1FZ3 - chains A and D of the 6 polymer chains in the assembly; structure by X-ray diffraction, 2.03 A resolution.

== Chain A ==
Molecule: Methane monooxygenase component A, alpha chain
Source organism: Methylococcus capsulatus
Notes: EC 1.14.13.25
UniProt: P22869 (MEMA_METCA); residues 1-527 here = UniProt positions 1-527
Chain sequence (527 residues; row label = number of the first residue in the row):
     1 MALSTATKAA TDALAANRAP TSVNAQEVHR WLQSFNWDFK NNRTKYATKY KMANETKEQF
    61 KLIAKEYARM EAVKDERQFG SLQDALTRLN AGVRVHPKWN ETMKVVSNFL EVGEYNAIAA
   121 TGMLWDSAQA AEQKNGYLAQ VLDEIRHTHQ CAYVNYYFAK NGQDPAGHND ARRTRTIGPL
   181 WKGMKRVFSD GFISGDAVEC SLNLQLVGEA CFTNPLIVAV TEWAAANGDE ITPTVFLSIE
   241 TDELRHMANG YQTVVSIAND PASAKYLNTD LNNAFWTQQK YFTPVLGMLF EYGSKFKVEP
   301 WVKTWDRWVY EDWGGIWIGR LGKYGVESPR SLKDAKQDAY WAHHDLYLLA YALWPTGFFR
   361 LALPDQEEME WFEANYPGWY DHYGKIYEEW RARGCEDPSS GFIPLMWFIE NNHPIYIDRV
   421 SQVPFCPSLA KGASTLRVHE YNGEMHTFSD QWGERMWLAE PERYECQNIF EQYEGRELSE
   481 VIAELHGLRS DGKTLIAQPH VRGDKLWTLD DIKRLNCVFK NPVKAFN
Disordered / not traced: 1-16
Bound ions: Fe ion site 1: Glu114, Glu144, His147 (together with formate); Fe ion site 2: Glu144, Glu209, Glu243, His246 (together with formate); Ca2+ near Asn527 (its only coordinating residue here)
UniProt features mapped onto this chain:
  - active site: Cys151
  - binding site (Fe cation): Glu114, Glu144, His147, Glu209, Glu243, His246

== Chain D ==
Molecule: Methane monooxygenase component A, beta chain
Source organism: Methylococcus capsulatus
Notes: EC 1.14.13.25
UniProt: P18798 (MEMB_METCA); numbering as in UniProt (aligned over 1-389)
Chain sequence (389 residues; numbered 1 to 389; the number before each row is that of its first residue):
     1 MSMLGERRRG LTDPEMAAVI LKALPEAPLD GNNKMGYFVT PRWKRLTEYE ALTVYAQPNA
    61 DWIAGGLDWG DWTQKFHGGR PSWGNETTEL RTVDWFKHRD PLRRWHAPYV KDKAEEWRYT
   121 DRFLQGYSAD GQIRAMNPTW RDEFINRYWG AFLFNEYGLF NAHSQGAREA LSDVTRVSLA
   181 FWGFDKIDIA QMIQLERGFL AKIVPGFDES TAVPKAEWTN GEVYKSARLA VEGLWQEVFD
   241 WNESAFSVHA VYDALFGQFV RREFFQRLAP RFGDNLTPFF INQAQTYFQI AKQGVQDLYY
   301 NCLGDDPEFS DYNRTVMRNW TGKWLEPTIA ALRDFMGLFA KLPAGTTDKE EITASLYRVV
   361 DDWIEDYASR IDFKADRDQI VKAVLAGLK
Disordered / not traced: 1
Sequence notes: conflict Arg370 (Ala in P18798)

== Interface between chain A and chain D ==
Pairs across the interface - 10 pairs, chain A then chain D:
  Arg18(A) - Arg262(D)
  Arg18(A) - Asp362(D)  salt bridge
  Arg18(A) - Asp366(D)  salt bridge
  Arg88(A) - Arg9(D)
  Asn90(A) - Met3(D)
  Asn90(A) - Leu4(D)
  Val93(A) - Met3(D)  hydrophobic
  Val93(A) - Leu4(D)  hydrophobic
  Arg94(A) - Leu4(D)
  Arg94(A) - Thr12(D)  hydrogen bond (side chain-backbone)
Also at the interface, not in a pair above, chain A (8 interface residues in all): Pro20, Leu89, Gln163
Also at the interface, not in a pair above, chain D (10 interface residues in all): Leu11, Asp13, Gln293

== Overview ==
Chain A and chain D form an interface of 8 and 10 residues respectively, with 1 hydrogen bond and 2 salt
bridges. Among the polar pairs are Arg18(A)-Asp362(D), Arg18(A)-Asp366(D) and Arg94(A)-Thr12(D). UniProt lists
active-site residue Cys151(A) and 6 Fe cation-binding residues on chain A.
Here chain A is Methane monooxygenase component A, alpha chain and chain D is Methane monooxygenase component
A, beta chain, both from Methylococcus capsulatus. Entry 1FZ3 (Methane monooxygenase hydroxylase, form III
soak at ph 6.2 (0.1 M pipes)) was determined by X-ray diffraction together with 1FYZ, 1FZ0, 1FZ1, 1FZ2, 1FZ4
and 1FZ5 from the same study.
